PDB entry 4JNG | X-ray diffraction, 2.12 A resolution | chains L and A of the 5 polymer chains in the assembly

# Chain L
Molecule: 42-nt RNA strand
Sequence (42 nucleotides; row label = number of the first residue in the row):
     1 UUUUUUUUUU UUUUUUUUUU UUUUUUUUUU UUUUUUUUUU UU

# Chain A
Protein: Nucleocapsid protein
From: Schmallenberg virus
Reference sequence: H2AM13 (H2AM13_SBV); residue numbers follow UniProt; this construct covers 1-233
Chain sequence (233 residues; each row starts with the number of its first residue):
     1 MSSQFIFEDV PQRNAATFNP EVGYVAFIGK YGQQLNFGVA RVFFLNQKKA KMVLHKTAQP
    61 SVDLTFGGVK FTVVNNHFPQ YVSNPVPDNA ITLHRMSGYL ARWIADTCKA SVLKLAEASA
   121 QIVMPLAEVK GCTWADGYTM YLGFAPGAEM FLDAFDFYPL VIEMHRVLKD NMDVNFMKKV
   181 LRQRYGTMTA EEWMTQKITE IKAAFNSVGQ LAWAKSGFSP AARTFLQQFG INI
Unresolved in the structure: 1-3, 230-233
Curated features (UniProtKB/Swiss-Prot):
  - binding site (RNA): Gln-12, Ala-15, Ala-16, Lys-48, Lys-51, His-77, Arg-95, Arg-166, Lys-178, Lys-179, Arg-182, Arg-184
What the authors report for this chain:
  - binding site for the 42-nt RNA strand (chain L): Gln-12, Ala-15, Ala-16, Phe-18, Asn-19, Lys-48, Lys-51, His-77, Arg-95, Leu-126, Arg-166, Phe-176, Lys-178, Lys-179, Arg-182, Arg-184
  - self-association interface (contacts with another copy of this molecule); pairs are residue here / residue on that copy: Phe-7/Phe-66 (pi stacking), Val-42, Val-62, Leu-64
  - conformationally variable residues (side-chain flip): Phe-18, Asn-19, Pro-20, Arg-41, Leu-45, Lys-48, Lys-51, His-77, Val-82, Arg-166, Phe-176, Lys-178, Lys-179, Arg-182, Arg-184

# How chain L and chain A interact
Contacting residue pairs (46):
  U19(L) with Gln-12(A), base contact
  U20(L) with Gln-12(A), base contact; Arg-13(A), base contact; Asn-14(A), sugar contact
  U21(L) with Gln-12(A), hydrogen bond to the base; Asn-14(A), sugar contact; Ala-15(A), hydrogen bond to the sugar; Ala-16(A), hydrogen bond to the phosphate
  U22(L) with Ala-15(A), phosphate contact; Ala-16(A), hydrogen bond to the phosphate; Phe-18(A), hydrogen bond to the sugar; Asn-19(A), base contact; Pro-20(A), base contact; Arg-182(A), sugar contact; Gln-183(A), hydrogen bond to the phosphate; Arg-184(A), base contact
  U23(L) with Arg-95(A), hydrogen bond to the sugar; Lys-179(A), salt bridge to the phosphate; Arg-182(A), salt bridge to the phosphate; Gln-183(A), hydrogen bond to the phosphate
  U24(L) with Asn-76(A), hydrogen bond to the sugar; Val-82(A), hydrogen bond to the sugar; Val-86(A), sugar contact; Arg-95(A), salt bridge to the phosphate; Lys-178(A), hydrogen bond to the base; Lys-179(A), salt bridge to the phosphate; Arg-182(A), base contact
  U25(L) with Asn-76(A), sugar contact; His-77(A), salt bridge to the phosphate; Val-82(A), sugar contact; Thr-92(A), phosphate contact; Lys-178(A), hydrogen bond to the base
  U26(L) with His-77(A), salt bridge to the phosphate; Phe-176(A), base contact
  U27(L) with Arg-166(A), hydrogen bond to the base; Met-172(A), base contact; Phe-176(A), sugar contact
  U28(L) with Leu-126(A), base contact; Arg-166(A), hydrogen bond to the base
  U29(L) with Lys-48(A), salt bridge to the phosphate; Lys-51(A), base contact; Pro-125(A), base contact; Leu-126(A), base contact
  U30(L) with Leu-45(A), base contact; Val-123(A), base contact; Pro-125(A), sugar contact
Also at the interface, not in a pair above, chain A (33 interface residues in all): Phe-44, His-94, Glu-128, Val-129, Pro-146

# In short
The interface between chain L and chain A involves 12 residues on one side and 33 on the other, with 14
hydrogen bonds and 7 salt bridges. Polar pairs include U21(L)/Gln-12(A), U24(L)/Lys-178(A) and
U25(L)/Lys-178(A). From the paper: a binding site for the 42-nt RNA strand (chain L) at Gln-12(A), Ala-15(A)
and Ala-16(A) among others; conformational variability at Phe-18(A), Asn-19(A) and Pro-20(A) among others.
Chain L is a 42-nt RNA strand and chain A is Nucleocapsid protein (Schmallenberg virus); the structure,
Schmallenberg virus nucleoprotein-RNA complex, was determined by X-ray diffraction.
